7F2F - chains B and E of the 4 polymer chains in the assembly; structure by X-ray diffraction, 2.55 A resolution.

[Chain B]
Protein: Serine-rich protein TYE7
Organism: Saccharomyces cerevisiae (strain ATCC 204508 / S288c)
Reference sequence: P33122 (TYE7_YEAST); residues 165-291 here = UniProt positions 165-291
Chain sequence (136 residues; numbered 164 to 299; the number before each row is that of its first residue):
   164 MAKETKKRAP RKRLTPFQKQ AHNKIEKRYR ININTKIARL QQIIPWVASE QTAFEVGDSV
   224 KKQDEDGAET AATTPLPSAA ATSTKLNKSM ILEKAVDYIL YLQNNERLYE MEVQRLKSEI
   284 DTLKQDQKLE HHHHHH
Disordered / not traced: 164-176, 221-245, 296-299
Differences from the reference sequence: expression tag (164, 292-299)
UniProt features mapped onto this chain:
  - binding site (DNA): His185, Glu189, Arg193
  - modified residue: Thr237 (Phosphothreonine)
  - mutagenesis: His185 (H185A: Leads to unstable binding between TYE7 and DNA), Glu189 (E189A: Weakens the DNA-binding affinity; E189Q: In SGC1-1; suppresses transcriptional defect caused by a GCR1 null mutation), Lys190 (K190A: Impairs the DNA-binding), Arg191 (R191A: Does not affect the DNA-binding affinity), Arg193 (R193A: Leads to unstable binding between TYE7 and DNA), Asn197 (N197A: Weakens the DNA-binding affinity), Val210 (V210I: In SGC1-2/3/4; suppresses transcriptional defect caused by a GCR1 null mutation), Lys251 (K251A: Weakens the DNA-binding affinity)

[Chain E]
Molecule: 15-nt DNA strand
Sequence (15 nucleotides; row label = number of the first residue in the row):
     1 CAGATCATGT GTGCC
Disordered / not traced: 1

[Chain B / chain E interface]
Pairs across the interface - 10 pairs, chain B then chain E:
  His185(B) with DT5(E), base contact
  Ile188(B) with DG3(E), sugar contact; DA4(E), phosphate contact; DT5(E), base contact
  Glu189(B) with DT5(E), base contact; DC6(E), hydrogen bond to the base; DA7(E), hydrogen bond to the base
  Arg191(B) with DA4(E), salt bridge to the phosphate
  Tyr192(B) with DT5(E), phosphate contact; DC6(E), hydrogen bond to the phosphate
Interface residues without a listed pair, chain B (6 interface residues in all): Asn195

[Overview]
6 residues of chain B face 5 of chain E across their interface, with 3 hydrogen bonds and 1 salt bridge. Among
the polar pairs are Glu189(B)-DC6(E), Glu189(B)-DA7(E) and Tyr192(B)-DC6(E). Curated annotation (UniProt)
lists 3 DNA-binding residues and 8 mutagenesis sites on chain B.
Chain B is Serine-rich protein TYE7 (Saccharomyces cerevisiae (strain ATCC 204508 / S288c)) and chain E is a
15-nt DNA strand; the structure, The complex of DNA with the C-terminal domain of TYE7 from Saccharomyces
cerevisiae, was determined by X-ray diffraction.
